Entry 7EV1 (X-ray diffraction, 1.38 A resolution); this record covers chains A and B.

Chain A (and B):
Molecule: Cadherin-17
Organism: Homo sapiens
Notes: chain B of this document is another copy of the same molecule, construct and numbering; everything in this record applies to it too
UniProt: Q12864 (CAD17_HUMAN); residue numbers follow UniProt; this construct covers 29-236
Amino-acid sequence (208 residues; row label = number of the first residue in the row):
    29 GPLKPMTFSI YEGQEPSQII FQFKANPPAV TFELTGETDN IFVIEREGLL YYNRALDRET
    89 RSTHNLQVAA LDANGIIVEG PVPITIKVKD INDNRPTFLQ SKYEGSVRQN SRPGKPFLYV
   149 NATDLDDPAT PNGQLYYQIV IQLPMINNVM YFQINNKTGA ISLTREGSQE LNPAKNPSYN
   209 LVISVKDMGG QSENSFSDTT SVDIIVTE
Swiss-Prot annotation at these positions:
  - glycosylation (N-linked (GlcNAc...) asparagine): N149, N184

Interface between chain A and chain B:
Pairs across the interface - 24 pairs, chain A then chain B:
  Q46(A) - P30(B)
  Q46(A) - K32(B)
  Y164(A) - P159(B)  hydrophobic
  Y164(A) - M216(B)
  Q166(A) - P159(B)
  Q166(A) - Q162(B)  hydrogen bond
  M173(A) - Y164(B)  hydrogen bond
  M173(A) - N184(B)
  N175(A) - M178(B)
  N176(A) - Y164(B)  hydrogen bond (backbone-side chain)
  N176(A) - Y165(B)
  N176(A) - Q166(B)
  N176(A) - I182(B)  hydrogen bond (side chain-backbone)
  N176(A) - N184(B)  hydrogen bond
  Q181(A) - S220(B)  hydrogen bond
  N184(A) - Q219(B)  hydrogen bond
  G218(A) - T158(B)
  G218(A) - P159(B)
  Q219(A) - Y39(B)
  Q219(A) - K117(B)
  Q219(A) - D118(B)  hydrogen bond (side chain-backbone)
  S220(A) - D155(B)  hydrogen bond
  S220(A) - A157(B)
  E221(A) - K115(B)  salt bridge
Interface residues without a listed pair, chain A (17 interface residues in all): P159, Q162, M178, I182, K214
Interface residues without a listed pair, chain B (23 interface residues in all): I167, G217, E221

Summary:
The interface between chain A and chain B involves 17 residues on one side and 23 on the other; the contacts
include 9 hydrogen bonds and 1 salt bridge. Polar contacts include E221(A)-K115(B), Q166(A)-Q162(B) and
M173(A)-Y164(B).
Both chains are Cadherin-17 (Homo sapiens). Entry 7EV1 (Crystal structure of LI-Cadherin EC1-2) was determined
by X-ray diffraction (same publication as 7CYM).
